3NB8 - chain A; structure by X-ray diffraction, 1.30 A resolution.

# Chain A
Name: Phycocyanobilin:ferredoxin oxidoreductase
Organism: Synechocystis sp
Notes: EC 1.3.7.5
Reference sequence: Q55891 (PCYA_SYNY3); residue numbers follow UniProt; this construct covers 1-248
Amino-acid sequence (248 residues; each row starts with the number of its first residue):
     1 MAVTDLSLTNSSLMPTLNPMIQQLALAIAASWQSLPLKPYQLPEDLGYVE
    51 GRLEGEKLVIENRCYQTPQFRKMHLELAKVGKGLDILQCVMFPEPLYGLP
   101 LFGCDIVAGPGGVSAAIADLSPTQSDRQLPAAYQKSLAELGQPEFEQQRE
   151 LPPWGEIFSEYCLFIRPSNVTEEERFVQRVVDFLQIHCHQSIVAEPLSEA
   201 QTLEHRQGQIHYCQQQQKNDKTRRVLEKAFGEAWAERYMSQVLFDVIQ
Disordered / not traced: 1-5, 248
Differences from the reference sequence: engineered mutation Q88 (His in Q55891)
Residues lining bound ligands: biliverdine ix alpha (BLA): I60, E76, I86, Q88, C89, V90, G103, C104, D105, V107, S114, A115, I117, R149, L151, P152, W154, F158, F164, Y212, Q216, N219, K221, T222, V225, L226, Y238, F244
What the authors report for this chain:
  - binding site for biliverdine ix alpha: E76, Q88, D105, N219, T222
  - contacts within the chain: H74-E76
  - mutagenesis - H88Q: decreased catalytic activity (citing earlier work)
  - catalytic residues: E76 (citing earlier work)

# Overview
Ligands of chain A: biliverdine ix alpha. From the paper: the catalytic residue E76; H88Q reduces catalytic
activity.
Chain A is Phycocyanobilin:ferredoxin oxidoreductase (Synechocystis sp); the structure, Crystal structure of
oxidized H88Q Synechocystis sp. PCYA, was determined by X-ray diffraction, deposited together with 3NB9, 3F0L
and 3F0M.
